9L1S - chains A and B of the 3 polymer chains in the assembly; structure by electron microscopy, 3.00 A resolution.

# Chain A
Molecule: Receptor tyrosine-protein kinase erbB-2
Source organism: Homo sapiens
Notes: EC 2.7.10.1
UniProt: P04626 (ERBB2_HUMAN); residues 23-652 here = UniProt positions 23-652
Amino-acid sequence (636 residues; numbered 23 to 658; the number before each row is that of its first residue):
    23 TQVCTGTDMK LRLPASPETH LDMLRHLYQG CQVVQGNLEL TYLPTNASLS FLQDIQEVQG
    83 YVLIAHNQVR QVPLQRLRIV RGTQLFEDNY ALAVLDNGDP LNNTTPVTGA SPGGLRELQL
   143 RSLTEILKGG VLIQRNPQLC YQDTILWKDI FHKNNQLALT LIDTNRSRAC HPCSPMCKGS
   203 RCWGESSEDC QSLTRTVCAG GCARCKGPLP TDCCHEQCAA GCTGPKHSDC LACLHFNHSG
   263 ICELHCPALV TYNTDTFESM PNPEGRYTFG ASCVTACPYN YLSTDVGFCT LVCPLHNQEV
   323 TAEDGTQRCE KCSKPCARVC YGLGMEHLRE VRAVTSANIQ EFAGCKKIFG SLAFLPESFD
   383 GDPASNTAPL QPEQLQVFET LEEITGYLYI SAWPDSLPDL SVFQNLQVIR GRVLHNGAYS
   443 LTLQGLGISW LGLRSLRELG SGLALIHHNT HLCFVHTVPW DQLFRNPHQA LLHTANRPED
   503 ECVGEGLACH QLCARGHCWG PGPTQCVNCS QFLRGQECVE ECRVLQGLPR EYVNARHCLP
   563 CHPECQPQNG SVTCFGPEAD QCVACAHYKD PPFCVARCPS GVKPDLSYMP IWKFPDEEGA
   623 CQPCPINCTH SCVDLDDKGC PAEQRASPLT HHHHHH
Unresolved in the structure: 122-132, 587-658
Sequence notes: engineered mutation F310 (Ser in P04626); conflict V435 (Ile in P04626); expression tag (653-658)
Curated features (UniProtKB/Swiss-Prot):
  - modified residue: T182 (Phosphothreonine)
  - glycosylation (N-linked (GlcNAc...) asparagine): N68, N124, N187, N259, N530, N571, N629
  - mutagenesis: L317 to H318 (Reduces dimerization with ERBB3), M611 (M611A: Prevents synthesis of isoform 2)
Cystine bridges: C26-C53, C162-C192, C195-C204, C199-C212, C220-C227, C224-C235, C236-C244, C240-C252, C255-C264, C268-C295, C299-C311, C315-C331, C342-C367, C475-C504, C511-C520, C515-C528, C544-C560

# Chain B
Molecule: Pertuzumab Fab light chain
Source organism: Homo sapiens
Notes: antibody fragment or engineered binder
Amino-acid sequence (214 residues; row label = number of the first residue in the row):
     1 DIQMTQSPSS LSASVGDRVT ITCKASQDVS IGVAWYQQKP GKAPKLLIYS ASYRYTGVPS
    61 RFSGSGSGTD FTLTISSLQP EDFATYYCQQ YYIYPYTFGQ GTKVEIKRTV AAPSVFIFPP
   121 SDEQLKSGTA SVVCLLNNFY PREAKVQWKV DNALQSGNSQ ESVTEQDSKD STYSLSSTLT
   181 LSKADYEKHK VYACEVTHQG LSSPVTKSFN RGEC
Cystine bridges: C23-C88, C134-C194

# How chain A and chain B interact
Residue-residue contacts - 7 pairs, chain A then chain B:
  H318(A) - Y49(B)
  H318(A) - Y55(B)
  S335(A) - Y49(B)
  S335(A) - S50(B)  hydrogen bond (backbone-side chain)
  K336(A) - Y53(B)
  P337(A) - Y49(B)
  P337(A) - Y53(B)
Other interface residues (no listed pair), chain A (7 interface residues in all): T278, F279, L317
Other interface residues (no listed pair), chain B (5 interface residues in all): Y94

# In short
7 residues of chain A and 5 residues of chain B are in contact; the contacts include 1 hydrogen bond. The
hydrogen-bonded pair is S335(A)-S50(B). UniProt lists 3 mutagenesis sites on chain A.
Here chain A is Receptor tyrosine-protein kinase erbB-2 and chain B is Pertuzumab Fab light chain, both from
Homo sapiens. Entry 9L1S (Structure of the HER2 (S310F) - pertuzumab (T30S/D31A) complex) was determined by
electron microscopy.
